PDB entry 8I6Q | electron microscopy, 4.23 A resolution (low resolution: residue-level contacts below are approximate; hydrogen-bond / salt-bridge calls are withheld) | chains B and D of the 4 polymer chains in the assembly

Chain B (and D):
Molecule: Cell division ATP-binding protein FtsE
Organism: Pseudomonas aeruginosa
Notes: chain D of this document is another copy of the same molecule, construct and numbering; everything in this record applies to it too
Reference sequence: A0A069QBX1 (A0A069QBX1_PSEAI); numbering as in UniProt (aligned over 1-223)
Chain sequence (223 residues; row label = number of the first residue in the row):
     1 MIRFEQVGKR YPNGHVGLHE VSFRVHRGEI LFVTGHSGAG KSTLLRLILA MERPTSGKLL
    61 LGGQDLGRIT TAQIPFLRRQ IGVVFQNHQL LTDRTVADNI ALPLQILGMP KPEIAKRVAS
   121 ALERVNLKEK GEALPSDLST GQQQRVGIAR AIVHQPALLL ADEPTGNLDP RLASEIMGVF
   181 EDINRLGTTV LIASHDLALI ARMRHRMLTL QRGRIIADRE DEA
Not modelled in the structure: 223

How chain B and chain D interact:
Pairs across the interface - 12 pairs, chain B then chain D:
  Ser37(B) with Asp169(D); Leu172(D)
  Glu132(B) with Asn13(D); Gly14(D)
  Asn167(B) with His195(D)
  Leu168(B) with His195(D)
  Asp169(B) with Gly35(D); His36(D); Ser37(D)
  Leu172(B) with Ser37(D)
  His195(B) with Asn167(D); Asp169(D)
Interface residues without a listed pair, chain B (11 interface residues in all): His36, Gly38, Asp137, Pro170
Interface residues without a listed pair, chain D (12 interface residues in all): Thr140, Leu168, Arg171

In short:
The interface between chain B and chain D involves 11 residues on one side and 12 on the other.
Chain B and chain D are both Cell division ATP-binding protein FtsE (Pseudomonas aeruginosa); the structure,
Cryo-EM structure of Pseudomonas aeruginosa FtsE(WT)X complex in peptidisc, was determined by electron
microscopy together with 8I6O, 8I6R and 8I6S from the same study.
